3OLB - chains A and B of the 4 polymer chains in the assembly; structure by X-ray diffraction, 2.41 A resolution.

== Chain A ==
Molecule: Polymerase
Source organism: Human poliovirus 1
Notes: EC 2.7.7.48
UniProtKB: B3VQP5 (B3VQP5_9ENTO); residues 1-461 here correspond to UniProt positions 1749-2209 (UniProt number = residue number + 1748)
Chain sequence (471 residues; row label = number of the first residue in the row):
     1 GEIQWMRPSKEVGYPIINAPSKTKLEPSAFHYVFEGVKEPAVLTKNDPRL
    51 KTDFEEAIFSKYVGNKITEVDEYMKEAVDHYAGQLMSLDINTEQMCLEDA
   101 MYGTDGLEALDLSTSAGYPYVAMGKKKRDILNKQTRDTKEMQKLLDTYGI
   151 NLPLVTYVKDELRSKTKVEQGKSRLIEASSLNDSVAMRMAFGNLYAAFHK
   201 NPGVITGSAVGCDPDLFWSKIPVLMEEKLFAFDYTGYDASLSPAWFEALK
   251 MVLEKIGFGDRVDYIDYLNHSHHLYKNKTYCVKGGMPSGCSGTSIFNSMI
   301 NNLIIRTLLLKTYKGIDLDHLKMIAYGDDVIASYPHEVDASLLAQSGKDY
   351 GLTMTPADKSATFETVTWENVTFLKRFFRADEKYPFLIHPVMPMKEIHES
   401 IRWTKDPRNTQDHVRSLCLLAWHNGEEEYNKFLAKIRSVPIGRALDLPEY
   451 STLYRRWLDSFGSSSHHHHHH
Not modelled in the structure: 462-471
Sequence notes: engineered mutation Asp-446 (Leu2194 in B3VQP5); expression tag (462-471)
Metal / ion sites: Zn2+: His-272, Cys-281
Small-molecule neighbours: 2',3'-dideoxycytidine 5'-triphosphate (DCT): Lys-159, Arg-163, Lys-167, Arg-174, Asp-238, Ser-288, Asp-328
What the authors report for this chain:
  - binding site for 2',3'-dideoxycytidine 5'-triphosphate: Arg-174
  - catalytic residues: Arg-174 (proposed by the authors, not directly observed)

== Chain B ==
Molecule: 26-nt RNA strand
Sequence (26 nucleotides; each row starts with the number of its first residue):
   590 AAGUCUCCAGGUCUCUCGUCCGGAAA
Not modelled in the structure: 590-595, 614-615

== Chain A / chain B interface ==
Residue-residue contacts - 47 pairs, chain A then chain B:
  Asn-18(A) with A598(B), base contact
  Ala-19(A) with A598(B), base contact
  Pro-20(A) with A598(B), base contact; G599(B), base contact
  Lys-22(A) with A598(B), base contact; G599(B), hydrogen bond to the base
  Lys-24(A) with G599(B), hydrogen bond to the base
  Leu-43(A) with G599(B), base contact
  Glu-108(A) with U603(B), hydrogen bond to the phosphate
  Thr-114(A) with G600(B), phosphate contact; U601(B), hydrogen bond to the phosphate
  Ser-115(A) with G599(B), hydrogen bond to the phosphate; G600(B), hydrogen bond to the phosphate
  Val-121(A) with G599(B), phosphate contact
  Lys-127(A) with U601(B), salt bridge to the phosphate
  Tyr-157(A) with G599(B), sugar contact
  Lys-159(A) with G600(B), hydrogen bond to the base
  Asp-160(A) with G599(B), base contact
  Ile-176(A) with G600(B), base contact
  Glu-177(A) with G600(B), sugar contact
  Ala-178(A) with G600(B), sugar contact
  Ser-179(A) with G600(B), hydrogen bond to the sugar
  Arg-188(A) with C602(B), salt bridge to the phosphate
  His-199(A) with C602(B), phosphate contact; U603(B), salt bridge to the phosphate
  Val-210(A) with C602(B), sugar contact; U603(B), sugar contact
  Gly-211(A) with U603(B), hydrogen bond to the sugar; C604(B), sugar contact
  Cys-212(A) with U603(B), sugar contact; C604(B), sugar contact
  Asp-213(A) with C604(B), hydrogen bond to the sugar; U605(B), sugar contact
  Ser-288(A) with G600(B), hydrogen bond to the base
  Gly-289(A) with G600(B), hydrogen bond to the sugar; U601(B), sugar contact
  Cys-290(A) with U601(B), hydrogen bond to the sugar
  Ser-291(A) with U601(B), sugar contact
  Gly-292(A) with U601(B), sugar contact
  Tyr-326(A) with U603(B), hydrogen bond to the sugar
  Asp-412(A) with G607(B), sugar contact
  Arg-415(A) with C606(B), sugar contact; G607(B), sugar contact
  Leu-419(A) with U605(B), sugar contact; C606(B), sugar contact
  Arg-456(A) with C606(B), salt bridge to the phosphate; G607(B), salt bridge to the phosphate
Also at the interface, not in a pair above, chain A (44 interface residues in all): Gly-106, Leu-107, Leu-110, Asp-111, Lys-126, Ser-184, Pro-214, Thr-293, Ser-294, Ser-416
Also at the interface, not in a pair above, chain B (11 interface residues in all): C597

== In short ==
44 residues of chain A face 11 of chain B across their interface, with 14 hydrogen bonds and 5 salt bridges.
Among the polar pairs are Lys-22(A)/G599(B), Lys-24(A)/G599(B) and Lys-159(A)/G600(B). Bound to chain A:
2',3'-dideoxycytidine 5'-triphosphate. From the paper: the catalytic residue Arg-174(A); a binding site for
2',3'-dideoxycytidine 5'-triphosphate at Arg-174(A).
Here chain A is Polymerase (Human poliovirus 1) and chain B is a 26-nt RNA strand. Entry 3OLB (Poliovirus
polymerase elongation complex with 2',3'-dideoxy-ctp) was determined by X-ray diffraction (same publication as
3OL6, 3OL7, 3OL8, 3OL9 and 3OLA).
